1PYL - chain A; structure by X-ray diffraction, 1.51 A resolution.

Chain A:
Name: ribonuclease
From: Streptomyces aureofaciens
Notes: EC 3.1.4.8
UniProtKB: Q53752 (Q53752_STRAU); residues 1-97 here correspond to UniProt positions 67-163 (UniProt number = residue number + 66)
Amino-acid sequence (97 residues; numbered 1 to 97; the number before each row is that of its first residue):
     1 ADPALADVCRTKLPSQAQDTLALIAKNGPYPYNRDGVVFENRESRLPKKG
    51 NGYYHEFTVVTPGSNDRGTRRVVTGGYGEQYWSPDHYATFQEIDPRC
Not modelled in the structure: 1
Cystine bridges: C9-C97
Reported in the primary citation:
  - binding site for sulfate ion: S15, Q16, R42, R70
  - conformationally variable residues (loop rearrangement): G63
  - catalytic residues: E56, H86 (citing earlier work)

In short:
The paper reports catalytic residues E56 and H86; a binding site for sulfate ion at S15, Q16 and R42 among
others.
Chain A is ribonuclease (Streptomyces aureofaciens); the structure, Crystal structure of Ribonuclease Sa2, was
determined by X-ray diffraction together with 1PY3 from the same study.
